PDB entry 4OGQ | X-ray diffraction, 2.50 A resolution | chains C and D of the 8 polymer chains in the assembly

[Chain C]
Molecule: Apocytochrome f
From: Nostoc sp
UniProtKB: Q93SW9 (CYF_NOSS1); residues -43 to 289 here correspond to UniProt positions 1-333 (UniProt number = residue number + 44)
Amino-acid sequence (333 residues; numbered -43 to 289; the number before each row is that of its first residue; numbers below 1 keep their minus sign (Met-43 is residue -43)):
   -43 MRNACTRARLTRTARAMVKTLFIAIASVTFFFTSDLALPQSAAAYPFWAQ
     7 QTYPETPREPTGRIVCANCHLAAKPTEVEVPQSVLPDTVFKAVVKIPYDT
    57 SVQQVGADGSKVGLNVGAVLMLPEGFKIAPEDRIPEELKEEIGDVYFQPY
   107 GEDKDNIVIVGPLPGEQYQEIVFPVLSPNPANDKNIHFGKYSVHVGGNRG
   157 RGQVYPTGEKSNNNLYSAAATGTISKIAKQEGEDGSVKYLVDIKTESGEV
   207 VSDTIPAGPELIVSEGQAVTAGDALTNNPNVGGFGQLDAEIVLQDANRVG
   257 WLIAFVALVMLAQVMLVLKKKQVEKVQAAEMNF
Disordered / not traced: -43 to 0, 200-207
Covalently attached groups: heme c (HEC) linked to Cys22, Cys25
Metal / ion sites: heme c Fe: Tyr1, His26
Residues lining bound ligands:
  - phosphatidic acid (7PH; (1R)-2-(dodecanoyloxy)-1-[(phosphonooxy)methyl]ethyl tetradecanoate), molecule 1: Asp251, Asn253, Arg254, Trp257, Leu258, Phe261
  - phosphatidic acid (7PH), molecule 2: Ala252, Asn253, Gly256, Trp257, Ile259, Ala260, Ala263
  - heme c (HEC): Tyr1, Pro2, Trp4, Ala5, Thr8, Tyr9, Val21, His26, Gln60, Ala63, Gly69, Leu70, Asn71, Val72, Gly73, Ala74, Val75, Pro118, Asn154, Gly156, Arg157, Gly158, Gln159, Val160, Tyr161, Pro162
UniProt features mapped onto this chain:
  - binding site (heme): Tyr1, Cys22, Cys25, His26

[Chain D]
Molecule: Cytochrome b6-f complex iron-sulfur subunit 1
From: Nostoc sp
Notes: EC 1.10.9.1
UniProtKB: Q93SX0 (UCRIA_NOSS1); numbering as in UniProt (aligned over 1-179)
Amino-acid sequence (179 residues; each row starts with the number of its first residue):
     1 MAQFSESVDVPDMGRRQFMNLLTFGTVTGVALGALYPVVNYFIPPAAGGA
    51 GGGTTAKDELGNDVSVSKFLESHNVGDRTLVQGLKGDPTYIVVESKEAIT
   101 DYGINAVCTHLGCVVPWNAAENKFKCPCHGSQYDATGKVVRGPAPKSLAL
   151 SHAKTENDKIVLTSWTETDFRTGEEPWWS
Disordered / not traced: 1-8, 93-97
Disulfides: Cys113-Cys128
Metal / ion sites: 2Fe-2S cluster Fe: Cys108, His110, Cys126, His129
Residues lining bound ligands:
  - 2WD ((1R)-1-{[(2S)-3-hydroxy-2-{[(1R)-1-hydroxypentyl]oxy}propyl]oxy}hexan-1-ol): Leu32, Leu35, Tyr36, Val39, Asn40, Ile43
  - phosphatidic acid (7PH; (1R)-2-(dodecanoyloxy)-1-[(phosphonooxy)methyl]ethyl tetradecanoate): Gly33, Ala34, Tyr36, Pro37
  - Octadecane (8K6): Val27, Val30, Ala31, Ala34
  - 2Fe-2S cluster (FES): Cys108, His110, Leu111, Gly112, Cys113, Cys126, Cys128, His129, Gly130, Ser131, Pro143
UniProt features mapped onto this chain:
  - binding site ([2Fe-2S] cluster): Cys108, His110, Cys126, His129

[How chain C and chain D interact]
Pairs across the interface - 26 pairs, chain C then chain D:
  Phe261(C) - Val30(D)
  Leu264(C) - Gly29(D)
  Leu264(C) - Val30(D)
  Leu267(C) - Thr26(D)
  Ala268(C) - Thr26(D)
  Ala268(C) - Val30(D)  hydrophobic
  Met271(C) - Met19(D)  hydrophobic
  Met271(C) - Leu22(D)  hydrophobic
  Met271(C) - Thr23(D)  hydrogen bond (backbone-side chain)
  Met271(C) - Thr26(D)
  Leu272(C) - Thr23(D)
  Leu274(C) - Met19(D)  hydrophobic
  Lys275(C) - Arg16(D)  hydrogen bond (side chain-backbone)
  Lys275(C) - Met19(D)
  Lys275(C) - Asn20(D)  hydrogen bond
  Lys275(C) - Thr23(D)
  Gln278(C) - Pro11(D)
  Gln278(C) - Arg15(D)  hydrogen bond (side chain-backbone)
  Gln278(C) - Arg16(D)
  Gln278(C) - Met19(D)
  Lys281(C) - Asp9(D)  hydrogen bond (side chain-backbone)
  Lys281(C) - Pro11(D)
  Val282(C) - Pro11(D)  hydrophobic
  Val282(C) - Arg16(D)
  Ala285(C) - Val10(D)  hydrophobic
  Glu286(C) - Arg16(D)  salt bridge
Other interface residues (no listed pair), chain C (14 interface residues in all): Val265
Other interface residues (no listed pair), chain D (16 interface residues in all): Phe24, Val27, Gly33, Ala34

[In short]
14 residues of chain C face 16 of chain D across their interface; the contacts include 5 hydrogen bonds and 1
salt bridge. Among the polar pairs are Glu286(C)-Arg16(D), Met271(C)-Thr23(D) and Lys275(C)-Arg16(D). One
phosphatidic acid molecule is bound between chain C and chain D.
Chain C is Apocytochrome f and chain D is Cytochrome b6-f complex iron-sulfur subunit 1, both from Nostoc sp;
the structure, Internal Lipid Architecture of the Hetero-Oligomeric Cytochrome b6f Complex, was determined by
X-ray diffraction.
